PDB entry 4U19 | X-ray diffraction, 1.88 A resolution | chains A and C of the 3 polymer chains in the assembly

== Chain A (and C) ==
Protein: Enoyl-CoA delta isomerase 2
From: Homo sapiens
Notes: EC 5.3.3.8; chain C of this document is another copy of the same molecule, construct and numbering; everything in this record applies to it too
UniProt: O75521 (ECI2_HUMAN); residues 103-355 here correspond to UniProt positions 138-390 (UniProt number = residue number + 35)
Amino-acid sequence (276 residues; each row starts with the number of its first residue):
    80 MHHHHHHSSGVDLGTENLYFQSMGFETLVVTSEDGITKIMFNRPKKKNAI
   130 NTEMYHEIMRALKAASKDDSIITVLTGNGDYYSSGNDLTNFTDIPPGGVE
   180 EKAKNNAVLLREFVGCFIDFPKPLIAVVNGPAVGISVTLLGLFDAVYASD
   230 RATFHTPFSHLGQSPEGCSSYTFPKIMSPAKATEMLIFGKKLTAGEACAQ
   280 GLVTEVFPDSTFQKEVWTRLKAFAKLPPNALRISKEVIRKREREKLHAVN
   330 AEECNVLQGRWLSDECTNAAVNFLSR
Disordered / not traced: 80-94, 350-355 (chain C: 80-102, 170-173, 349-355)
Sequence notes: initiating methionine (80); expression tag (81-102); engineered mutation Ala349 (Val384 in O75521)
Curated features (UniProtKB/Swiss-Prot):
  - binding site (substrate): Ser163 to Leu167
  - site: Glu245 (Important for catalytic activity)
  - modified residue (N6-succinyllysine): Lys126, Lys254

== Chain A / chain C interface ==
Pairs across the interface - 50 pairs, chain A then chain C:
  Ser238(A) with Leu305(C); Pro306(C); Ala309(C); Leu310(C)
  His239(A) with Leu305(C)
  Gly241(A) with Ala309(C)
  Gln242(A) with Ala309(C); Ser313(C), hydrogen bond (backbone-side chain)
  Ser243(A) with Ser313(C)
  Pro244(A) with Ser313(C); Val316(C)
  Ser249(A) with Val316(C); Ile317(C); Arg320(C), hydrogen bond
  Tyr250(A) with Arg320(C)
  Lys254(A) with Lys254(C)
  Ser257(A) with Ile255(C); Gly280(C), hydrogen bond (side chain-backbone)
  Pro258(A) with Asp223(C); Ile255(C)
  Ala259(A) with Asp223(C); Gly280(C); Leu281(C); Thr283(C), hydrogen bond (backbone-side chain)
  Lys260(A) with Cys277(C), hydrogen bond (side chain-backbone); Val282(C), hydrogen bond (side chain-backbone); Thr283(C)
  Thr262(A) with Asp223(C), hydrogen bond (side chain-backbone)
  Glu263(A) with Tyr226(C), hydrogen bond; Thr283(C); Arg298(C), salt bridge; Phe302(C)
  Ile266(A) with Leu310(C); Ser313(C); Lys314(C); Ile317(C), hydrophobic
  Phe267(A) with Phe302(C), hydrophobic; Leu305(C), hydrophobic
  Lys324(A) with Arg320(C)
  Val328(A) with Arg320(C)
  Glu331(A) with Arg320(C), salt bridge
  Glu332(A) with Val316(C)
  Val335(A) with Ile312(C), hydrophobic
  Arg339(A) with Asn308(C); Ala309(C); Ile312(C)
  Glu344(A) with Pro306(C); Pro307(C); Asn308(C), hydrogen bond (side chain-backbone); Ala309(C), hydrogen bond (side chain-backbone)
Interface residues without a listed pair, chain A (26 interface residues in all): Pro253, Leu265
Interface residues without a listed pair, chain C (29 interface residues in all): Ile151, Pro202, Ile204, Phe222, Ala224, Glu321

== Overview ==
26 residues of chain A and 29 residues of chain C are in contact; the contacts include 10 hydrogen bonds and 2
salt bridges. Among the polar pairs are Glu263(A)-Arg298(C), Glu331(A)-Arg320(C) and Gln242(A)-Ser313(C).
UniProt lists 5 substrate-binding residues on chain A.
Chain A and chain C are both Enoyl-CoA delta isomerase 2 (Homo sapiens); the structure, Crystal structure of
human peroxisomal delta3,delta2, enoyl-CoA isomerase V349A mutant (ISOA-ECI2), was determined by X-ray
diffraction together with 4U18 and 4U1A from the same study.
